PDB entry 7TFN | electron microscopy, 4.00 A resolution | chains Y and Z of the 12 polymer chains in the assembly

[Chain Y (and Z)]
Protein: Envelope glycoprotein BG505 SOSIP.664 - gp41
From: Human immunodeficiency virus 1
Notes: chain Z of this document is another copy of the same molecule, construct and numbering; everything in this record applies to it too
Reference sequence: Q2N0S6 (Q2N0S6_9HIV1); residues 512-664 here correspond to UniProt positions 509-661 (UniProt number = residue number - 3)
Sequence (153 residues; numbered 512 to 664; the number before each row is that of its first residue):
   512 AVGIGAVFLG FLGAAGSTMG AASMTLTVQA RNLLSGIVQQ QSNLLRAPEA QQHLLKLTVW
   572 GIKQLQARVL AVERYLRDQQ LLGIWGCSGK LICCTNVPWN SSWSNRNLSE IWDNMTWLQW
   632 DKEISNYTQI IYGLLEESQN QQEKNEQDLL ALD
Unresolved in the structure: 512-521, 547-559, 658-664 (chain Z: 512-519, 541-556, 661-664)
Disulfide bonds: Cys598-Cys604
Sequence notes: conflict Pro559 (Ile556 in Q2N0S6), Cys605 (Thr602 in Q2N0S6)

[How chain Y and chain Z interact]
Contacting residue pairs (20; chain Y residue first):
  Thr569(Y) with Thr569(Z)
  Ile573(Y) with Gly572(Z); Ile573(Z), hydrophobic
  Lys574(Y) with Ala558(Z)
  Leu576(Y) with Leu576(Z), hydrophobic
  Gln577(Y) with Leu576(Z); Arg579(Z)
  Val580(Y) with Val580(Z), hydrophobic
  Glu584(Y) with Arg579(Z); Val583(Z)
  Leu587(Y) with Tyr586(Z), hydrophobic
  Gln591(Y) with Tyr586(Z), hydrogen bond; Gln590(Z); Leu602(Z)
  Gly594(Y) with Lys601(Z)
  Ile595(Y) with Leu602(Z), hydrophobic
  Ser599(Y) with Ser599(Z)
  Asn651(Y) with Thr538(Z)
  Glu654(Y) with Lys601(Z), salt bridge
  Lys655(Y) with Ile603(Z)
Other interface residues (no listed pair), chain Y (18 interface residues in all): Leu566, Glu647, Gln650
Other interface residues (no listed pair), chain Z (18 interface residues in all): Leu565, Leu587, Cys605

[In short]
Chain Y and chain Z each contribute 18 residues to their interface; the contacts include 1 hydrogen bond and 1
salt bridge. Polar contacts include Glu654(Y)-Lys601(Z) and Gln591(Y)-Tyr586(Z).
Chain Y and chain Z are both Envelope glycoprotein BG505 SOSIP.664 - gp41 (Human immunodeficiency virus 1);
the structure, Cryo-EM structure of CD4bs antibody Ab1303 in complex with HIV-1 Env trimer BG505 SOSIP.664,
was determined by electron microscopy together with 7TFO, 7RYU and 7RYV from the same study.
